Entry 2F6J (X-ray diffraction, 2.00 A resolution); this record covers chains A and P of the 4 polymer chains in the assembly.

== Chain A ==
Name: bromodomain PHD finger transcription factor
Organism: Homo sapiens
Notes: fragment: finger-linker-bromodomain (residues 2583-2751)
UniProtKB: Q7Z7D6 (Q7Z7D6_HUMAN); residues 6-174 here correspond to UniProt positions 2583-2751 (UniProt number = residue number + 2577)
Amino-acid sequence (174 residues; numbered 1 to 174; the number before each row is that of its first residue):
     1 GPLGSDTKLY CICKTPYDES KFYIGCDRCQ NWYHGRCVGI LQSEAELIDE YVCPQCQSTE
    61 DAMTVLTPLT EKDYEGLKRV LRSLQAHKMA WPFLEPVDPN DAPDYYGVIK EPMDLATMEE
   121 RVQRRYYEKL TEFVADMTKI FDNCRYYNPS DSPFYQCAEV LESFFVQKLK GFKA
Disordered / not traced: 1-5, 174
Modified / non-standard residues: Mse63, Mse89, Mse113, Mse118, Mse137 (selenomethionine; parent Met)
Construct notes: cloning artifact (1-5); modified residue (63, 89, 113, 118, 137)
Metal / ion sites: Zn2+ site 1: Cys11, Cys13, His34, Cys37; Zn2+ site 2: Cys26, Cys29, Cys53, Cys56

== Chain P ==
Name: histone H3, N-terminal
Amino-acid sequence (15 residues; each row starts with the number of its first residue):
     1 ARTKQTARKS TGGKA
Disordered / not traced: 7-15
Modified / non-standard residues: Lys4 (n-trimethyllysine; M3L)
What the authors report for this chain:
  - contacts within the chain: Thr3-Gln5 (hydrogen bond)

== How chain A and chain P interact ==
Pairs across the interface (19; chain A residue first):
  Tyr10(A) - Lys4(P)
  Tyr17(A) - Lys4(P)
  Glu19(A) - Gln5(P)
  Glu19(A) - Thr6(P)
  Lys21(A) - Lys4(P)
  Phe22(A) - Thr3(P)
  Phe22(A) - Lys4(P)
  Tyr23(A) - Thr3(P)
  Tyr23(A) - Lys4(P)  hydrogen bond (backbone-backbone)
  Ile24(A) - Arg2(P)
  Gly25(A) - Arg2(P)  hydrogen bond (backbone-backbone)
  Cys26(A) - Arg2(P)  hydrogen bond (backbone-side chain)
  Asp27(A) - Arg2(P)  salt bridge
  Gln30(A) - Arg2(P)
  Trp32(A) - Arg2(P)
  Trp32(A) - Thr3(P)
  Trp32(A) - Lys4(P)
  Ile48(A) - Ala1(P)  hydrogen bond (backbone-backbone)
  Asp49(A) - Ala1(P)  hydrogen bond (backbone-backbone)
Also at the interface, not in a pair above, chain A (18 interface residues in all): Ser20, Gln42, Ala45, Tyr51
From the paper, about this interface:
  - pairs named by the authors: Tyr10(A)-Lys4(P), Tyr17(A)-Lys4(P), Tyr23(A)-Lys4(P), Gly25(A)-Arg2(P), Asp27(A)-Arg2(P) (salt bridge), Gln30(A)-Arg2(P), Trp32(A)-Lys4(P), Ile48(A)-Ala1(P) (backbone contact), Asp49(A)-Ala1(P) (backbone contact), Arg2(P)-Trp32(A)
  - interface residues, chain A: Lys21(A)

== Overview ==
The interface between chain A and chain P involves 18 residues on one side and 6 on the other, with 5 hydrogen
bonds and 1 salt bridge. Polar pairs include Asp27(A)-Arg2(P), Cys26(A)-Arg2(P) and Tyr23(A)-Lys4(P). The
authors report contacts between Tyr10(A) and Lys4(P), Tyr17(A) and Lys4(P) and Tyr23(A) and Lys4(P) among
others; a salt bridge between Asp27(A) and Arg2(P); backbone contacts between Ile48(A) and Ala1(P) and
Asp49(A) and Ala1(P). The paper reports the interface residue Lys21(A); contacts within the chain involving
Thr3(P) and Gln5(P).
Chain A is bromodomain PHD finger transcription factor (Homo sapiens) and chain P is histone H3, N-terminal;
the structure, Crystal structure of PHD finger-linker-bromodomain fragment of human BPTF in the H3(1-15)K4me3
bound state, was determined by X-ray diffraction together with 2F6N and 2FSA from the same study.
